3DU2 - chains M and H of the 3 polymer chains in the assembly; structure by X-ray diffraction, 3.10 A resolution.

# Chain M
Protein: Reaction center protein M chain
Source organism: Rhodobacter sphaeroides
UniProtKB: P0C0Y9 (RCEM_RHOSH); residues 1-307 here correspond to UniProt positions 2-308 (UniProt number = residue number + 1)
Chain sequence (314 residues; row label = number of the first residue in the row):
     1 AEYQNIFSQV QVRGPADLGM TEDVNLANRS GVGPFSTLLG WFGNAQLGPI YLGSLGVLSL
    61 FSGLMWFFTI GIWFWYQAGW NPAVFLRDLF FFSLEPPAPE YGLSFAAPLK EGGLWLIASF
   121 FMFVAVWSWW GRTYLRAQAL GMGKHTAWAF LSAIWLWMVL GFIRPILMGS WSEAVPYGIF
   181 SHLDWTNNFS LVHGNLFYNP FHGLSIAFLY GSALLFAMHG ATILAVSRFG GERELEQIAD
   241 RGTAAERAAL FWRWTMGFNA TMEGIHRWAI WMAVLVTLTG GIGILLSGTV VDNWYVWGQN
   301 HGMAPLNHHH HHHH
Disordered / not traced: 303-314
Construct notes: expression tag (308-314)
Swiss-Prot annotation at these positions:
  - binding site ((7R,8Z)-bacteriochlorophyll b): H182, H202
  - binding site (Fe cation): H219, E234, H266
  - binding site (a ubiquinone): W252
Ion coordination: bacteriochlorophyll a Mg site 1 near H182 (its only coordinating residue here); bacteriochlorophyll a Mg site 2 near H202 (its only coordinating residue here); Fe ion: H219, E234, H266 (shared with 2 residues of chain L)
Residues lining bound ligands:
  - bacteriochlorophyll a (BCL), molecule 1: W66, F67, L89, M122, W157, L160, V175, I179, H182, L183, W185, T186
  - bacteriochlorophyll a (BCL), molecule 2: W66, M122, V126, A153, L156, W157, L160, W185, T186, N187, F189, S190, N195, L196, F197, H202, S205, I206, L209, Y210, V276, T277, G280, G281, I284
  - bacteriochlorophyll a (BCL), molecule 3: T186, F197, Y210
  - bacteriochlorophyll a (BCL), molecule 4: F197, G203, I206, A207, Y210, G211, L214
  - bacteriopheophytin a (BPH), molecule 1: S59, L60, G63, L64, F67, A125, V126, W129, T133, T146, A149, F150, S152, A153, A273, V274, T277
  - bacteriopheophytin a (BPH), molecule 2: Y210, A213, L214, A217, M218, W252, T255, M256
  - speroidenone (SPN): W66, F67, F68, I70, G71, I72, F74, W75, F85, L89, F105, W115, L116, S119, F120, M122, F123, W157, M158, L160, G161, F162, W171, V175, Y177, G178, I179, H182
  - ubiquinone-10 (U10): L214, L215, M218, H219, T222, I223, A245, A248, A249, W252, M256, F258, N259, A260, T261, M262, I265, W268, M272

# Chain H
Protein: Reaction center protein H chain
Source organism: Rhodobacter sphaeroides
UniProtKB: P0C0Y7 (RCEH_RHOSH); residue numbers follow UniProt; this construct covers 1-260
Chain sequence (260 residues; numbered 1 to 260; the number before each row is that of its first residue):
     1 MVGVTAFGNF DLASLAIYSF WIFLAGLIYY LQTENMREGY PLENEDGTPA ANQGPFPLPK
    61 PKTFILPHGR GTLTVPGPES EDRPIALART AVSEGFPHAP TGDPMKDGVG PASWVARRDL
   121 PELDGHGHNK IKPMKAAAGF HVSAGKNPIG LPVRGCDLEI AGKVVDIWVD IPEQMARFLE
   181 VELKDGSTRL LPMQMVKVQS NRVHVNALSS DLFAGIPTIK SPTEVTLLEE DKICGYVAGG
   241 LMYAAPKRKS VVAAMLAEYA
Disordered / not traced: 1-10, 251-260

# Interface between chain M and chain H
Contacting residue pairs (104):
  E2(M) with L241(H)
  Y3(M) with M193(H); Q194(H)
  N5(M) with Q194(H)
  Q9(M) with M193(H); V196(H), hydrogen bond (side chain-backbone); K197(H); V198(H), hydrogen bond (side chain-backbone)
  V10(M) with V142(H), hydrophobic; A144(H); K146(H)
  Q11(M) with V142(H); S143(H), hydrogen bond (backbone-backbone); A144(H), hydrogen bond (backbone-backbone)
  V12(M) with F140(H), hydrophobic; H141(H); S143(H); V169(H), hydrophobic; Q174(H)
  R13(M) with G139(H); F140(H); H141(H), hydrogen bond (backbone-backbone); S143(H); Q174(H)
  G14(M) with G139(H); F140(H); Q174(H), hydrogen bond (backbone-side chain)
  P15(M) with F140(H); Q174(H)
  M20(M) with G125(H); H126(H)
  T37(M) with A144(H)
  W41(M) with A144(H), hydrophobic; G145(H)
  N44(M) with E173(H), hydrogen bond (side chain-backbone)
  F201(M) with A16(H), hydrophobic; I17(H), hydrophobic
  L204(M) with I17(H), hydrophobic; W21(H), hydrophobic
  S227(M) with Q194(H)
  R228(M) with Q194(H); M195(H); C234(H), hydrogen bond (backbone-side chain); L241(H)
  F229(M) with C234(H), hydrophobic; A238(H), hydrophobic
  E232(M) with M175(H); R177(H), salt bridge; Q194(H)
  R233(M) with E122(H), salt bridge; I131(H); R177(H); L227(H); E230(H), salt bridge
  E236(M) with R117(H), hydrogen bond (backbone-side chain); R118(H), salt bridge; E122(H); L227(H)
  Q237(M) with R117(H)
  I238(M) with L73(H)
  A239(M) with L73(H)
  D240(M) with R117(H), hydrogen bond (backbone-side chain); R118(H), salt bridge; L227(H)
  R241(M) with E38(H), salt bridge; E79(H), salt bridge; V115(H); R117(H)
  G242(M) with V115(H); R117(H); D231(H)
  T243(M) with S113(H); V115(H); D231(H), hydrogen bond (backbone-side chain)
  E246(M) with V115(H)
  R247(M) with P111(H), hydrogen bond (side chain-backbone); A112(H); S113(H), hydrogen bond (side chain-backbone); G235(H)
  R253(M) with L42(H)
  F258(M) with Q32(H)
  N259(M) with N35(H)
  A260(M) with N35(H)
  T261(M) with E34(H); N35(H), hydrogen bond (backbone-side chain); E38(H)
  E263(M) with K62(H), salt bridge; F64(H)
  G264(M) with N35(H)
  I265(M) with N35(H), hydrogen bond (backbone-side chain)
  R267(M) with Y30(H), hydrogen bond; L31(H); K62(H)
  W268(M) with L31(H), hydrophobic; N35(H)
  W271(M) with L31(H)
  T279(M) with F20(H)
  V290(M) with L12(H), hydrophobic
  V291(M) with A13(H), hydrophobic
  W297(M) with D11(H), hydrogen bond; A13(H); S14(H)
  H301(M) with S14(H), hydrogen bond (backbone-side chain)
  G302(M) with D11(H)
Also at the interface, not in a pair above, chain M (54 interface residues in all): D17, F35, P200, F208, L275, L286
Also at the interface, not in a pair above, chain H (72 interface residues in all): F23, L24, L27, I28, R37, G39, L66, G110, K130, M134, A138, P148, I167, P172, A176, P192, N206

# Summary
The interface between chain M and chain H involves 54 residues on one side and 72 on the other; the contacts
include 18 hydrogen bonds and 8 salt bridges. Polar contacts include E232(M)-R177(H), R233(M)-E122(H) and
R233(M)-E230(H).
Chain M is Reaction center protein M chain and chain H is Reaction center protein H chain, both from
Rhodobacter sphaeroides; the structure, E(L212)A mutant structure of photosynthetic reaction center from
Rhodobacter sphaeroides, was determined by X-ray diffraction.
